Entry 5TUF (X-ray diffraction, 2.25 A resolution); this record covers chain A.

== Chain A ==
Name: Tetracycline destructase Tet(50)
Organism: uncultured bacterium
Reference sequence: A0A059WYP6 (A0A059WYP6_9BACT); residue numbers follow UniProt; this construct covers 1-388
Chain sequence (409 residues; numbered -20 to 388; the number before each row is that of its first residue; numbers below 1 keep their minus sign (Met-20 is residue -20)):
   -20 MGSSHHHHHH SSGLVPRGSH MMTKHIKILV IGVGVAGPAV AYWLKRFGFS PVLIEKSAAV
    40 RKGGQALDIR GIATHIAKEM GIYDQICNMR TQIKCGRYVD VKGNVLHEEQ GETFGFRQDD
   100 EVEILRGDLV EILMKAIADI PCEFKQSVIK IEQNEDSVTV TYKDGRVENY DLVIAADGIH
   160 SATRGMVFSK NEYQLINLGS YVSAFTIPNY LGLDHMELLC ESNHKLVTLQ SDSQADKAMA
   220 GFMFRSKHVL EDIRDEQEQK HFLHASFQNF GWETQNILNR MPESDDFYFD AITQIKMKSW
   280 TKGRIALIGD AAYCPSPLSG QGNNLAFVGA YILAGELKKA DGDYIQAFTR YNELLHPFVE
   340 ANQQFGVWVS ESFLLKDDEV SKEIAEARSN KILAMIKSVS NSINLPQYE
Disordered / not traced: -20 to 0
Construct notes: expression tag (-20 to 0)
Residues lining bound ligands: FAD (flavin-adenine dinucleotide): Ile10, Gly11, Val12, Gly13, Val14, Ala15, Glu34, Lys35, Ser36, Gln44, Ala45, Leu46, Asp47, Arg105, Gln125, Ala155, Asp156, Gly157, Ala161, Val181, Tyr267, Ile287, Gly288, Asp289, Pro296, Gly299, Gln300, Gly301, Asn302, Ala305
UniProt features mapped onto this chain:
  - binding site (FAD): Val12 to Ala15, Glu34 to Ser36, Gln44 to Asp47, Arg105, Tyr267, Asp289, Pro296 to Asn302
What the authors report for this chain:
  - binding site for 5a,6-anhydrotetracycline: Thr207
  - specificity-determining residues: Thr207

== In short ==
Bound to chain A: flavin-adenine dinucleotide. From UniProt: 21 FAD-binding residues. From the paper: a
binding site for 5a,6-anhydrotetracycline at Thr207; the specificity determinant Thr207.
Chain A is Tetracycline destructase Tet(50) (uncultured bacterium); the structure, Crystal structure of
tetracycline destructase Tet(50) in complex with anhydrotetracycline, was determined by X-ray diffraction,
deposited together with 5TUE, 5TUI, 5TUK, 5TUL and 5TUM.
